Entry 7PT7 (electron microscopy, 3.80 A resolution); this record covers chains 8 and 9 of the 15 polymer chains in the assembly.

[Chain 8]
Protein: Cell division control protein 7
From: Saccharomyces cerevisiae (strain ATCC 204508 / S288c)
Notes: EC 2.7.11.1
UniProtKB: P06243 (CDC7_YEAST); residue numbers follow UniProt; this construct covers 1-507
Chain sequence (507 residues; numbered 1 to 507; the number before each row is that of its first residue):
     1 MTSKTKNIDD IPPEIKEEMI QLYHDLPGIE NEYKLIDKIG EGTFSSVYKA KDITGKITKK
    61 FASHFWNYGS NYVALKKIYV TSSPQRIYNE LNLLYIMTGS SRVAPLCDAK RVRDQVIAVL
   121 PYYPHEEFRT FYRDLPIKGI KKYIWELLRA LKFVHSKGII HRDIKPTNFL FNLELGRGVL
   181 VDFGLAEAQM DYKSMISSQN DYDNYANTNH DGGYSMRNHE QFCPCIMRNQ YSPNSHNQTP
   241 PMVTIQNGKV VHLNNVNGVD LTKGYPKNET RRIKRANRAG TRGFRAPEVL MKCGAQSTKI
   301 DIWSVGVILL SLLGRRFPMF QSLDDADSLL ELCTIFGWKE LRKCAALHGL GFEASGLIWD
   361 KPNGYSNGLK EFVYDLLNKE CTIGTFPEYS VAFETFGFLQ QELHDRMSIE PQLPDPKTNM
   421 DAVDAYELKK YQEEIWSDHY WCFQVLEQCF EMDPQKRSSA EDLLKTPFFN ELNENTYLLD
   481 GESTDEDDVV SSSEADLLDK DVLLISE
Disordered / not traced: 1-9, 195-217, 233-255, 406-423, 476-507
UniProt features mapped onto this chain:
  - active site: D163 (Proton acceptor)
  - binding site (ATP): I39 to V47, K76
Bound ions: Mg2+ site 1: N168, D182 (together with ADP); Mg2+ site 2: D182 (together with ADP); Zn2+: C223, C225, C293, H348
Residues lining bound ligands: ADP / beryllium trifluoride: I39, G40, E41, G42, T43, F44, S45, V47, A74, K76, L120, P121, Y122, Y123, H125, D163, K165, T167, N168, L170, V181, D182, G184, L185

[Chain 9]
Protein: DDK kinase regulatory subunit DBF4
From: Saccharomyces cerevisiae (strain ATCC 204508 / S288c)
UniProtKB: P32325 (DBF4_YEAST); residue numbers follow UniProt; this construct covers 1-704
Chain sequence (704 residues; row label = number of the first residue in the row):
     1 MVSPTKMIIR SPLKETDTNL KHNNGIAAST TAAGHLNVFS NDNNCNNNNT TESFPKKRSL
    61 ERLELQQQQH LHEKKRARIE RARSIEGAVQ VSKGTGLKNV EPRVTPKELL EWQTNWKKIM
   121 KRDSRIYFDI TDDVEMNTYN KSKMDKRRDL LKRGFLTLGA QITQFFDTTV TIVITRRSVE
   181 NIYLLKDTDI LSRAKKNYMK VWSYEKAARF LKNLDVDLDH LSKTKSASLA APTLSNLLHN
   241 EKLYGPTDRD PRTKRDDIHY FKYPHVYLYD LWQTWAPIIT LEWKPQELTN LDELPYPILK
   301 IGSFGRCPFI GDRNYDESSY KRVVKRYSRD KANKKYALQL RALFQYHADT LLNTSSVNDQ
   361 TKNLIFIPHT CNDSTKSFKK WMQEKAKNFE KTELKKTDDS AVQDVRNEHA DQTDEKNSIL
   421 LNETETKEPP LKEEKENKQS IAEESNKYPQ RKELAATPKL NHPVLATFAR QETEEVPDDL
   481 CTLKTKSRQA FEIKASGAHQ SNDVATSFGN GLGPTRASVM SKNMKSLSRL MVDRKLGVKQ
   541 TNGNNKNYTA TIATTAETSK ENRHRLDFNA LKKDEAPSKE TGKDSAVHLE TNRKPQNFPK
   601 VATKSVSADS KVHNDIKITT TESPTASKKS TSTNVTLHFN AQTAQTAQPV KKETVKNSGY
   661 CENCRVKYES LEQHIVSEKH LSFAENDLNF EAIDSLIENL RFQI
Disordered / not traced: 1-110, 221-231, 356-361, 388-508, 539-654, 702-704
UniProt features mapped onto this chain:
  - zinc finger: T654 to Q703 (DBF4-type)
  - region: R10 to N19 (D box 1), R62 to H70 (D box 2)
  - motif: R83 to A88 (POLO box domain (PBD)-binding)
  - binding site (Zn(2+)): C661, C664, H674, H680
  - modified residue (Phosphoserine): S59, S84, S235, S623
  - mutagenesis: R83 (R83A/E: Defective for interaction with CDC5), S84 (S84A: No effect), I85 (I85A: Defective for interaction with CDC5), E86 (E86K: No effect), G87 (G87A: Defective for interaction with CDC5), A88 (A88V: Defective for interaction with CDC5), C661 (C661A: In DBF4-AAHH; weakens interaction with ARS1 origin DNA and MCM2, but not other known ligands; when associated with A-664), C664 (C664A: In DBF4-AAHH; weakens interaction with ARS1 origin DNA and MCM2, but not other known ligands; when associated with A-661), H674 (H674A: In DBF4-CCAA; weakens interaction with ARS1 origin DNA and MCM2, but not other known ligands; when associated with A-680), H680 (H680A: Weakens interaction with ARS1 origin DNA and MCM2, but not other known ligands. In DBF4-CCAA; weakens interaction with ARS1 origin DNA and MCM2, but not other known ligands ...)
Bound ions: Zn2+: C661, C664, H674, H680

[How chain 8 and chain 9 interact]
Contacting residue pairs - 196 pairs, chain 8 then chain 9:
  T43(8) with N510(9)
  F44(8) with L512(9), hydrophobic
  V80(8) with N663(9), hydrogen bond (backbone-side chain); H680(9)
  T81(8) with N510(9); Y660(9), hydrogen bond (side chain-backbone); C661(9); E662(9); N663(9), hydrogen bond (backbone-side chain)
  S82(8) with E662(9); N663(9), hydrogen bond (backbone-side chain)
  S83(8) with E662(9), hydrogen bond (backbone-side chain); N663(9), hydrogen bond (backbone-side chain)
  P84(8) with N663(9); N689(9); F690(9), hydrophobic; I693(9)
  R86(8) with L512(9); E662(9), salt bridge
  Y88(8) with A692(9); L696(9), hydrophobic
  L91(8) with I693(9), hydrophobic; L696(9), hydrophobic
  N92(8) with L696(9)
  L106(8) with L700(9), hydrophobic
  D108(8) with L700(9)
  A109(8) with I697(9); L700(9)
  R111(8) with F690(9); D694(9), salt bridge; I697(9)
  R113(8) with A684(9); E685(9), salt bridge; F690(9)
  D114(8) with H680(9), salt bridge; A684(9); F690(9)
  T130(8) with Y336(9)
  F131(8) with Y336(9)
  R133(8) with F304(9), hydrogen bond (side chain-backbone); G305(9)
  D134(8) with Y336(9); A337(9); L340(9)
  P136(8) with R341(9); F344(9)
  K138(8) with L343(9); F344(9); Q345(9), hydrogen bond (side chain-backbone); Y346(9); H347(9); A348(9); D349(9), hydrogen bond (side chain-backbone); N353(9)
  G139(8) with F344(9)
  K142(8) with F344(9); D349(9), salt bridge
  L173(8) with T350(9)
  E174(8) with T350(9)
  L175(8) with T350(9), hydrogen bond (backbone-side chain)
  V256(8) with N240(9)
  V259(8) with Y244(9); R255(9)
  L261(8) with Y244(9); I258(9), hydrophobic; Y267(9); Q273(9)
  T262(8) with Y267(9)
  K263(8) with Y260(9); F261(9), hydrogen bond (backbone-backbone)
  G264(8) with I258(9); H259(9); Y260(9); F261(9); Y267(9), hydrogen bond (backbone-side chain)
  Y265(8) with I258(9); H259(9), hydrogen bond (backbone-backbone); T280(9)
  P266(8) with D257(9); I258(9)
  K267(8) with D256(9); D257(9), hydrogen bond (backbone-backbone); I258(9); H259(9); K525(9), hydrogen bond (backbone-side chain)
  N268(8) with K522(9); K525(9), hydrogen bond
  E269(8) with A276(9); V519(9); K525(9)
  T270(8) with V519(9)
  R271(8) with Q273(9), hydrogen bond (side chain-backbone); T274(9); W275(9), hydrogen bond (side chain-backbone); A276(9); P277(9); S518(9); V519(9)
  R272(8) with W275(9); A276(9), hydrogen bond (backbone-backbone); S518(9)
  I273(8) with W275(9); A276(9), hydrophobic; P277(9); S518(9)
  K274(8) with W275(9); I278(9)
  R275(8) with R516(9)
  M291(8) with I278(9)
  R315(8) with G305(9)
  R316(8) with I301(9); S303(9); G305(9); R306(9)
  F317(8) with G305(9)
  P318(8) with C307(9), hydrogen bond (backbone-side chain); P308(9)
  M319(8) with P308(9); F309(9)
  Q321(8) with C307(9)
  A326(8) with I279(9), hydrophobic
  D327(8) with P297(9)
  L330(8) with Y296(9), hydrophobic; P297(9)
  E331(8) with F309(9)
  T334(8) with L299(9); F309(9)
  I335(8) with L299(9), hydrophobic
  G349(8) with D270(9); L271(9)
  L350(8) with L268(9), hydrophobic; Y269(9); D270(9); L271(9)
  G351(8) with L268(9); Y269(9), hydrogen bond (backbone-backbone); L271(9)
  F352(8) with V266(9), hydrophobic; Y267(9); L268(9), hydrophobic; Y269(9)
  E353(8) with H265(9), salt bridge; V266(9); Y267(9), hydrogen bond (backbone-backbone)
  A354(8) with H265(9)
  S355(8) with P264(9); H265(9), hydrogen bond (backbone-backbone)
  G356(8) with P264(9)
  L357(8) with H265(9); Y296(9), hydrophobic
  I358(8) with Y296(9), hydrogen bond (backbone-side chain); I298(9)
  W359(8) with Y296(9), hydrophobic; P297(9); I298(9), hydrophobic
  D360(8) with I298(9)
  L376(8) with I301(9), hydrophobic
  K379(8) with I301(9); G302(9), hydrogen bond (side chain-backbone)
  E380(8) with G302(9); S303(9); F304(9); G305(9)
  C381(8) with C371(9), hydrophobic; N372(9)
  I383(8) with S303(9); E317(9); N372(9)
  G384(8) with N372(9); D373(9); S374(9), hydrogen bond (backbone-backbone)
  T385(8) with S303(9); F304(9); R326(9)
  F386(8) with D373(9); S374(9), hydrogen bond (backbone-backbone)
  P387(8) with D330(9); S374(9)
  E388(8) with D373(9), hydrogen bond (backbone-side chain)
  Y389(8) with D330(9), hydrogen bond; N333(9); K334(9); A337(9), hydrophobic; R341(9), hydrogen bond (backbone-side chain)
  V391(8) with R341(9)
  F393(8) with H369(9), hydrogen bond (backbone-side chain); C371(9), hydrophobic
  E394(8) with I367(9); H369(9)
  F396(8) with C371(9), hydrophobic
  G397(8) with H369(9)
  L428(8) with I365(9), hydrophobic
  Y431(8) with Y346(9), hydrophobic; I365(9), hydrophobic
  I435(8) with I367(9), hydrophobic
  E471(8) with A348(9)
Interface residues without a listed pair, chain 8 (106 interface residues in all): Y95, K110, K141, G176, I226, Q230, D260, K292, F320, D325, A346, Y365, F372, T382, S390, Q432
Interface residues without a listed pair, chain 9 (98 interface residues in all): L237, W272, W283, P295, I310, K331, L338, T375, S377, G511, M520, F683, D687

[Overview]
106 residues of chain 8 face 98 of chain 9 across their interface; the contacts include 31 hydrogen bonds and
6 salt bridges. Among the polar pairs are R86(8)-E662(9), R111(8)-D694(9) and R113(8)-E685(9). Chain 8 binds
ADP / beryllium trifluoride.
Here chain 8 is Cell division control protein 7 and chain 9 is DDK kinase regulatory subunit DBF4, both from
Saccharomyces cerevisiae (strain ATCC 204508 / S288c). Entry 7PT7 (Structure of MCM2-7 DH complexed with
Cdc7-Dbf4 in the presence of ADP:BeF3, state I) was determined by electron microscopy (same publication as
7PT6).
